PDB entry 3QQ1 | X-ray diffraction, 2.70 A resolution | chains A and C of the 4 polymer chains in the assembly

Chain A (and C):
Protein: 2-dehydro-3-deoxyphosphooctonate aldolase
Source organism: Neisseria meningitidis
Notes: EC 2.5.1.55; chain C of this document is another copy of the same molecule, construct and numbering; everything in this record applies to it too
UniProtKB: Q9JZ55 (KDSA_NEIMB); aligned to UniProt positions 1-279 over residues 1-279 (the alignment contains insertions or deletions, so no single offset holds)
Sequence (279 residues; row label = number of the first residue in the row):
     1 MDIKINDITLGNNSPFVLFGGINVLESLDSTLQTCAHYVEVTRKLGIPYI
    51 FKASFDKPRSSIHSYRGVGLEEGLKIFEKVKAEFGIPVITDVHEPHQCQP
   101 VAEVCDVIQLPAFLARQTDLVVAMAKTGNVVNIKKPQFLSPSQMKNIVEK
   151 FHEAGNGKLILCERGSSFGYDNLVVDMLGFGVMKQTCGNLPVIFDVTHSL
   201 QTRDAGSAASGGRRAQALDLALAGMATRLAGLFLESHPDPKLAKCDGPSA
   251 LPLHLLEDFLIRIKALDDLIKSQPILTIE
Not modelled in the structure: 202-211, 236-252, 277-279 (chain C: 202-213, 237-251, 277-279)
Construct notes: engineered mutation Pro58 (Asn59 in Q9JZ55)

How chain A and chain C interact:
Contacting residue pairs - 42 pairs, chain A then chain C:
  Pro58(A) - Arg116(C)
  Pro58(A) - Gln117(C)
  Pro58(A) - Thr118(C)  hydrogen bond (backbone-backbone)
  Arg59(A) - Arg116(C)
  Arg59(A) - Thr118(C)
  Arg59(A) - Lys150(C)
  Ser60(A) - Thr118(C)  hydrogen bond (backbone-side chain)
  Ser60(A) - Lys150(C)
  Ile62(A) - Thr118(C)
  Ile62(A) - Glu153(C)
  His93(A) - Gln117(C)
  Glu94(A) - Glu94(C)
  Phe113(A) - Phe113(C)
  Phe113(A) - Gln117(C)
  Thr118(A) - Arg59(C)
  Thr118(A) - Ile62(C)
  Asp119(A) - Arg66(C)  salt bridge
  Gln137(A) - Phe138(C)
  Phe138(A) - Gln137(C)
  Phe138(A) - Phe138(C)  hydrophobic
  Phe138(A) - Ser167(C)
  Phe138(A) - Asp171(C)
  Leu139(A) - Tyr170(C)
  Ser140(A) - Tyr170(C)
  Ser140(A) - Asp171(C)  hydrogen bond
  Pro141(A) - Tyr170(C)
  Gln143(A) - Asp171(C)
  Lys150(A) - Ser60(C)  hydrogen bond (side chain-backbone)
  Lys150(A) - Ile62(C)
  Glu153(A) - Ile62(C)
  Glu153(A) - His63(C)  salt bridge
  Ala154(A) - Ile62(C)
  Ser166(A) - Tyr170(C)
  Ser167(A) - Phe138(C)
  Ser167(A) - Ser167(C)
  Tyr170(A) - Ser140(C)
  Tyr170(A) - Pro141(C)
  Tyr170(A) - Ser166(C)
  Tyr170(A) - Asp176(C)  hydrogen bond
  Asp171(A) - Ser140(C)  hydrogen bond
  Asp171(A) - Gln143(C)  hydrogen bond
  Asp176(A) - Tyr170(C)  hydrogen bond
Also at the interface, not in a pair above, chain A (27 interface residues in all): Leu114, Arg116, Gln117, Val122
Also at the interface, not in a pair above, chain C (29 interface residues in all): Pro58, Ser61, Pro95, Leu114, Leu139, Ala154, Gly169

Overview:
27 residues of chain A face 29 of chain C across their interface, with 8 hydrogen bonds and 2 salt bridges.
Among the polar pairs are Asp119(A)-Arg66(C), Glu153(A)-His63(C) and Ser60(A)-Thr118(C).
Both chains are 2-dehydro-3-deoxyphosphooctonate aldolase (Neisseria meningitidis). Entry 3QQ1 (Crystal
structure of a double mutant [A58P, DEL(N59)] of 3-deoxy-D-manno-octulosonate 8-phosphate synthase (KDO8PS)
from Neisseria meningitidis) was determined by X-ray diffraction, deposited together with 3QPY, 3QPZ and 3QQ0.
